PDB entry 3OAA | X-ray diffraction, 3.26 A resolution | chains F and H of the 8 polymer chains in the assembly

[Chain F]
Name: ATP synthase subunit beta
Organism: Escherichia coli DH1
Notes: EC 3.6.3.14
UniProtKB: C9QXA4 (C9QXA4_ECOD1); residues 1-459 here correspond to UniProt positions 2-460 (UniProt number = residue number + 1)
Chain sequence (459 residues; row label = number of the first residue in the row):
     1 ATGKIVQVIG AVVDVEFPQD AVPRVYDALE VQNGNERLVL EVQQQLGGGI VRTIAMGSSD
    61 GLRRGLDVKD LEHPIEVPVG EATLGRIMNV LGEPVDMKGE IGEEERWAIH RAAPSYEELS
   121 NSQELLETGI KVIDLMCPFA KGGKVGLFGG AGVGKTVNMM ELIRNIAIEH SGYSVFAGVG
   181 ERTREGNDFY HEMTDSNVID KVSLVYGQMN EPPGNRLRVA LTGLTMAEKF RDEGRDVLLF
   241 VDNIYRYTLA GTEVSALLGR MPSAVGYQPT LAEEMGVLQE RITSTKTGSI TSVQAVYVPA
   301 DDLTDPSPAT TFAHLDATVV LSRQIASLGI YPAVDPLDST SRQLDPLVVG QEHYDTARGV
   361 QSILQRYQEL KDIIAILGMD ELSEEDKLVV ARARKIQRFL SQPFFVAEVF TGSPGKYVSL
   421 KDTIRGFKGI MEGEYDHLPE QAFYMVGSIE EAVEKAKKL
Not modelled in the structure: 1
Sequence notes: engineered mutation Glu-81 (Lys82 in C9QXA4)
Ligand contacts: AMP-PNP (ANP; phosphoaminophosphonic acid-adenylate ester): Ser-341, Arg-342, Tyr-354, Arg-358

[Chain H]
Name: ATP synthase epsilon chain
Organism: Escherichia coli DH1
UniProtKB: C9QXA5 (C9QXA5_ECOD1); residues 1-138 here correspond to UniProt positions 2-139 (UniProt number = residue number + 1)
Chain sequence (138 residues; numbered 1 to 138; the number before each row is that of its first residue):
     1 AMTYHLDVVS AEQQMFSGLV EKIQVTGSEG ELGIYPGHAP LLTAIKPGMI RIVKQHGHEE
    61 FIYLSGGILE VQPGNVTVLA DTAIRGQDLD EARAMEAKRK AEEHISSSHG DVDYAQASAE
   121 LAKAIAQLRV IELTKKAM

[Interface between chain F and chain H]
Contacting residue pairs (16):
  Gln-324(F) / Lys-135(H)
  Leu-328(F) / Ala-137(H)  hydrophobic
  Tyr-367(F) / Met-138(H)  hydrogen bond (side chain-backbone)
  Lys-371(F) / Ile-131(H)
  Lys-371(F) / Met-138(H)
  Asp-372(F) / Ile-125(H)
  Asp-372(F) / Leu-128(H)
  Asp-372(F) / Arg-129(H)
  Asp-372(F) / Val-130(H)  hydrogen bond (side chain-backbone)
  Asp-372(F) / Ile-131(H)  hydrogen bond (side chain-backbone)
  Ile-374(F) / Met-138(H)  hydrophobic
  Ala-375(F) / Ile-131(H)  hydrophobic
  Ile-376(F) / Ile-125(H)  hydrophobic
  Leu-377(F) / Leu-121(H)  hydrophobic
  Arg-394(F) / Met-138(H)  hydrogen bond (side chain-backbone)
  Gln-397(F) / Met-138(H)
Other interface residues (no listed pair), chain F (13 interface residues in all): Gln-368, Ile-373

[In short]
Chain F and chain H form an interface of 13 and 9 residues respectively; the contacts include 4 hydrogen
bonds. Polar contacts include Tyr-367(F)/Met-138(H), Asp-372(F)/Val-130(H) and Asp-372(F)/Ile-131(H). Bound to
chain F: AMP-PNP.
Here chain F is ATP synthase subunit beta and chain H is ATP synthase epsilon chain, both from Escherichia
coli DH1. Entry 3OAA (Structure of the E.coli F1-ATP synthase inhibited by subunit Epsilon) was determined by
X-ray diffraction.
